Entry 7X74 (electron microscopy, 3.70 A resolution); this record covers chains C and O of the 13 polymer chains in the assembly.

[Chain C]
Name: DNA-directed RNA polymerase subunit beta
From: Streptomyces coelicolor A3(2)
Notes: EC 2.7.7.6
UniProtKB: Q9L0L0 (RPOB_STRCO); residue numbers follow UniProt; this construct covers 1-1161
Amino-acid sequence (1161 residues; numbered 1 to 1161; the number before each row is that of its first residue):
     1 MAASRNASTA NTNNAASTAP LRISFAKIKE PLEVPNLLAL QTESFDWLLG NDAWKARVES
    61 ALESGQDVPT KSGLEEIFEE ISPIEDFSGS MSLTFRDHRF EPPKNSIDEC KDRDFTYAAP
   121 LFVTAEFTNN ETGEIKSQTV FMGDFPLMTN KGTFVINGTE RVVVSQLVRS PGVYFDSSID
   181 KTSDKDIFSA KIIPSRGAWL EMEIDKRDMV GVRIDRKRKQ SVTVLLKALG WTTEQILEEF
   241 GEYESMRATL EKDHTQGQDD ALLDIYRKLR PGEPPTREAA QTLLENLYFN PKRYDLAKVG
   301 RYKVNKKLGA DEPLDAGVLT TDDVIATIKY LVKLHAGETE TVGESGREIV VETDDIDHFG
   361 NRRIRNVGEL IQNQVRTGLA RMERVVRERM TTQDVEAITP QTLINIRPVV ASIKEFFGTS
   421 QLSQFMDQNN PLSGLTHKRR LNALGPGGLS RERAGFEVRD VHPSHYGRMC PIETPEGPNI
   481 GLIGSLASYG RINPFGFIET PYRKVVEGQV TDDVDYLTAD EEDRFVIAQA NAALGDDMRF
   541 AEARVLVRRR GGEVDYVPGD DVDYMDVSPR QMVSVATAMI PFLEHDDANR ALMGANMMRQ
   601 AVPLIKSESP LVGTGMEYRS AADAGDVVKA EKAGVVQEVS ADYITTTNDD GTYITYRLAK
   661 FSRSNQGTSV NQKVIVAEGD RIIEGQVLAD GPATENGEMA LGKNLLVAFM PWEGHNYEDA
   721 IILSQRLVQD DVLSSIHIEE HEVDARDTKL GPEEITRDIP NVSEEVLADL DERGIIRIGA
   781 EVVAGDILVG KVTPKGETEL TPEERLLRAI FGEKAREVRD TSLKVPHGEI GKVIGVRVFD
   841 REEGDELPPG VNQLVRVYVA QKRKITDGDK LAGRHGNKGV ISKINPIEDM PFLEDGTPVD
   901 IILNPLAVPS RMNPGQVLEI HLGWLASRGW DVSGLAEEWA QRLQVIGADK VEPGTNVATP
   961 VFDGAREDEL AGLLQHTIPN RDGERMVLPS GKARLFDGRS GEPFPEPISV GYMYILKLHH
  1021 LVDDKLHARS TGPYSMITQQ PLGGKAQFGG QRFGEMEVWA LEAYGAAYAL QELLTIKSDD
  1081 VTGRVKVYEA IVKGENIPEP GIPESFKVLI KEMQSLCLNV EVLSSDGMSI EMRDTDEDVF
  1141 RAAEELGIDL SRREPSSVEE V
Not modelled in the structure: 1-15, 1132-1161

[Chain O]
Molecule: 84-nt DNA strand
Sequence (84 nucleotides; each row starts with the number of its first residue):
     1 CAAGGCACAT GACAACGGTG TTCAGTGCCG CGTTGCCCGA TACCCCCTAC CCGTAGTTGA
    61 CTGGCATCCG GGCGCCGGGT CGCC

[Interface between chain C and chain O]
Contacting residue pairs - 15 pairs, chain C then chain O:
  Arg-169(C) with DG70(O), salt bridge to the phosphate
  Ile-193(C) with DC69(O), base contact
  Ala-198(C) with DC68(O), base contact
  Trp-199(C) with DC68(O), sugar contact; DC69(O), stacking on the base
  Glu-201(C) with DC69(O), hydrogen bond to the base
  Arg-270(C) with DA66(O), base contact
  Arg-293(C) with DC68(O), base contact
  Ile-356(C) with DG70(O), base contact
  Arg-362(C) with DG70(O), base contact
  Gly-448(C) with DG70(O), phosphate contact
  Leu-449(C) with DG70(O), base contact
  Glu-452(C) with DG71(O), hydrogen bond to the base
  Arg-453(C) with DG71(O), hydrogen bond to the base
  Val-458(C) with DG70(O), base contact
Interface residues without a listed pair, chain C (22 interface residues in all): Leu-167, Val-168, Lys-191, Asp-215, Asp-357, Arg-384, Ala-454, Gly-455
Interface residues without a listed pair, chain O (8 interface residues in all): DC65, DT67, DG72

[In short]
22 residues of chain C face 8 of chain O across their interface; the contacts include 3 hydrogen bonds, 1 salt
bridge and 1 aromatic stacking contact. Among the polar pairs are Glu-201(C)/DC69(O), Glu-452(C)/DG71(O) and
Arg-453(C)/DG71(O).
Chain C is DNA-directed RNA polymerase subunit beta (Streptomyces coelicolor A3(2)) and chain O is an 84-nt
DNA strand; the structure, Cryo-EM structure of Streptomyces coelicolor transcription initial complex with two
Zur dimers, was determined by electron microscopy (same publication as 7VO0, 7VO9, 7VPD, 7VPZ, 7X75 and 7X76).
